PDB entry 4QUK | X-ray diffraction, 1.90 A resolution | chain A

[Chain A]
Protein: Dihydroflavonol-4-reductase
Organism: Medicago truncatula
Notes: EC 1.1.1.-
UniProtKB: G7IYC1 (G7IYC1_MEDTR); residues 8-326 here = UniProt positions 8-326
Chain sequence (319 residues; numbered 8 to 326; the number before each row is that of its first residue):
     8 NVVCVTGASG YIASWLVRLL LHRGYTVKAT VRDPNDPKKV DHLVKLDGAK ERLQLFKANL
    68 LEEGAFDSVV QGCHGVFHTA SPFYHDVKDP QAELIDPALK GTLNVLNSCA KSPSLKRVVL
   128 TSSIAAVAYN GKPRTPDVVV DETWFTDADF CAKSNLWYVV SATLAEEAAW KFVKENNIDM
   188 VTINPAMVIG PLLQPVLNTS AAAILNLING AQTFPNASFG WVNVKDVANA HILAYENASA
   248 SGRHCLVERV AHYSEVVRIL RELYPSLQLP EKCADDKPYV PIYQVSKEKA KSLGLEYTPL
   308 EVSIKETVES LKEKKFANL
Not modelled in the structure: 88-93
Construct notes: engineered mutation Ala-169 (Lys in G7IYC1)
UniProt features mapped onto this chain:
  - binding site (NADP(+)): Gly-14 to Ala-20, Arg-39, Lys-46, Asn-66, Leu-67, Thr-86 to Ser-88, Tyr-165, Pro-192 to Val-195, Ser-207
  - binding site ((E)-coniferaldehyde): Ser-130, Tyr-136, Arg-141, Tyr-165, Met-194, Ser-207, Phe-226, Val-257, Tyr-290
  - mutagenesis: Ser-130 (S130A: Impaired activity), Tyr-136 (Y136F: Increase activity with sinapaldehyde as substrate. Strongly increase activity with sinapaldehyde as substrate; when associated with A-226), Tyr-165 (Y165A/F: Impaired activity), Phe-226 (F226A: Increase activity with sinapaldehyde as substrate. Strongly increase activity with sinapaldehyde as substrate; when associated with F-136)
What the authors report for this chain:
  - conformationally variable residues (order/disorder transition, side-chain flip): Ser-88 to Asp-93, Tyr-165
  - specificity-determining residues: Tyr-136, Phe-226
  - mutagenesis - Y136F (4-fold), Y136F/F226A (10-fold), F226A (4-fold): increased catalytic activity on sinapaldehyde
  - mutagenesis - Y136F/F226A: decreased catalytic activity on coumaraldehyde
  - mutagenesis - Y136F/F226A: decreased catalytic activity on coniferaldehyde
  - catalytic residues: Ser-130, Tyr-165 (proposed by the authors, not directly observed)
  - mutagenesis - S130A, Y165A, Y165F: abolished catalytic activity

[Overview]
UniProt lists 20 NADP+-binding residues, 9 (E)-coniferaldehyde-binding residues and 4 mutagenesis sites. The
paper reports catalytic residues Ser-130 and Tyr-165; Y136F, Y136F/F226A and F226A increase catalytic activity
on sinapaldehyde; 6 substitutions were tested in all.
Chain A is Dihydroflavonol-4-reductase (Medicago truncatula); the structure, Crystal Structure of
Cinnamyl-Alcohol Dehydrogenase 2 Mutant K169A, was determined by X-ray diffraction together with 4QTZ, 4R1S,
4R1T and 4R1U from the same study.
